PDB entry 1YQK | X-ray diffraction, 2.50 A resolution | chains C and A of the 3 polymer chains in the assembly

[Chain C]
Molecule: 9-nt DNA strand
Sequence (9 nucleotides; numbered 21 to 29; the number before each row is that of its first residue):
    21 CAGGTCTAC

[Chain A]
Molecule: N-glycosylase/DNA lyase
Organism: Homo sapiens
Notes: EC 3.2.2.-; fragment: 8-oxoguanine DNA glycosylase
Reference sequence: O15527 (OGG1_HUMAN); residues 12-327 here = UniProt positions 12-327
Amino-acid sequence (319 residues; row label = number of the first residue in the row):
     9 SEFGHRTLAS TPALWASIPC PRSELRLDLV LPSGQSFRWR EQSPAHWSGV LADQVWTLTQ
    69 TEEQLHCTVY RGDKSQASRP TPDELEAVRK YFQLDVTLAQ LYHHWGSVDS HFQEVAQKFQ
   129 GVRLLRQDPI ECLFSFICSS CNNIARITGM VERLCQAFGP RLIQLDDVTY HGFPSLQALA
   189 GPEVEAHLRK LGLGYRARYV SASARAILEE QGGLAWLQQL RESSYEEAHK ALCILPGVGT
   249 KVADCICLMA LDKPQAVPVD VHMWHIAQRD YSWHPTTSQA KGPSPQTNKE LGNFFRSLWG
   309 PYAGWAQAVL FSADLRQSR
Disordered / not traced: 80-82, 324-327
Construct notes: cloning artifact (9-11); engineered mutation Cys149 (Asn in O15527)
UniProt features mapped onto this chain:
  - active site: Lys249 (Schiff-base intermediate with DNA)
  - binding site (DNA): Arg154, Arg204, His270, Gln287
  - binding site (8-oxoguanine): Pro266, Asp268, Gln315, Phe319
  - natural variant: Gly12 (G12E: Found in a kidney cancer sample), Arg46 (R46Q: Found in a clear cell renal cell carcinoma sample), Ala85 (A85S: Found in a lung cancer sample), Arg131 (R131Q: Found in a lung cancer sample), Arg154 (R154H: Found in a gastric cancer sample), Ser232 (S232T: Found in a kidney cancer sample)
  - mutagenesis: Lys249 (K249Q: Loss of activity), Asp268 (D268E/Q: No effect on activity; D268N: Decreases activity about 65-fold)
Reported in the primary citation:
  - binding site for the 11-nt DNA strand: Cys149
  - binding site for the 9-nt DNA strand (chain C): Gly245, Lys249, Val250, His270, Phe319
  - catalytic residues: Lys249 (citing earlier work)
  - conformationally variable residues: His270, Gln315, Phe319
  - specificity-determining residues: Gly42 (from molecular simulation)

[Chain C / chain A interface]
Residue-residue contacts (26; chain C residue first):
  DA22(C) - Cys149(A)  base contact
  DG23(C) - Asn150(A)  base contact
  DG23(C) - Asn151(A)  base contact
  DG23(C) - Ile152(A)  base contact
  DG23(C) - Lys249(A)  hydrogen bond to the phosphate
  DG23(C) - Asp268(A)  base contact
  DG23(C) - His270(A)  base contact
  DG23(C) - Phe319(A)  base contact
  DG24(C) - Ser148(A)  hydrogen bond to the base
  DG24(C) - Cys149(A)  hydrogen bond to the base
  DG24(C) - Tyr203(A)  base contact
  DG24(C) - Lys249(A)  salt bridge to the phosphate
  DG24(C) - Val250(A)  phosphate contact
  DG24(C) - Asp268(A)  phosphate contact
  DT25(C) - Tyr207(A)  base contact
  DT25(C) - Gly245(A)  sugar contact
  DT25(C) - Val246(A)  phosphate contact
  DT25(C) - Gly247(A)  hydrogen bond to the phosphate
  DT25(C) - Thr248(A)  phosphate contact
  DT25(C) - Lys249(A)  hydrogen bond to the phosphate
  DT25(C) - Val250(A)  hydrogen bond to the phosphate
  DC26(C) - Tyr207(A)  sugar contact
  DC26(C) - Leu243(A)  phosphate contact
  DC26(C) - Pro244(A)  phosphate contact
  DC26(C) - Gly245(A)  hydrogen bond to the phosphate
  DC26(C) - Val246(A)  phosphate contact
Also at the interface, not in a pair above, chain A (21 interface residues in all): Ser147, Val267, Val269

[Overview]
The interface between chain C and chain A involves 5 residues on one side and 21 on the other; the contacts
include 7 hydrogen bonds and 1 salt bridge. Polar pairs include DG24(C)-Ser148(A), DG24(C)-Cys149(A) and
DG23(C)-Lys249(A). The paper reports the catalytic residue Lys249(A); a binding site for the 9-nt DNA strand
(chain C) at Gly245(A), Lys249(A) and Val250(A) among others.
Chain C is a 9-nt DNA strand and chain A is N-glycosylase/DNA lyase (Homo sapiens); the structure, Human
8-oxoguanine glycosylase crosslinked with guanine containing DNA, was determined by X-ray diffraction,
deposited together with 1YQL, 1YQM and 1YQR.
